6IYO - chains A and B; structure by X-ray diffraction, 2.20 A resolution.

[Chain A (and B)]
Molecule: Type I modular polyketide synthase
From: Streptomyces albus subsp. albus
Notes: chain B of this document is another copy of the same molecule, construct and numbering; everything in this record applies to it too
UniProtKB: H1ZZT3 (H1ZZT3_9ACTN); residues -19 to 422 here correspond to UniProt positions 3201-3642 (UniProt number = residue number + 3220)
Chain sequence (463 residues; numbered -40 to 422; the number before each row is that of its first residue; numbers below 1 keep their minus sign (Met-40 is residue -40)):
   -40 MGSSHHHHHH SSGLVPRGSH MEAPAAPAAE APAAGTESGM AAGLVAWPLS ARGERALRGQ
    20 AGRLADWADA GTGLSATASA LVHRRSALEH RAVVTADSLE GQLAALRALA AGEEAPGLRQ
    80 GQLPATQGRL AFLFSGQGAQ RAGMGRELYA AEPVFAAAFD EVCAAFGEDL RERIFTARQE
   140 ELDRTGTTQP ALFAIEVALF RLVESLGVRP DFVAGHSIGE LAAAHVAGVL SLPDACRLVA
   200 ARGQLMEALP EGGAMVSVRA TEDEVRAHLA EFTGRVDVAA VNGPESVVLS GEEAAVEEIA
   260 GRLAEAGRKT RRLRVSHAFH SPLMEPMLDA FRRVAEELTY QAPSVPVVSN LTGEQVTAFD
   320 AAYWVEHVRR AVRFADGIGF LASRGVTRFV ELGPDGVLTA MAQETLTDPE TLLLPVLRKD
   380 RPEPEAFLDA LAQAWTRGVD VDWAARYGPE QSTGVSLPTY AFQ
Disordered / not traced: -40 to 0, 422 (chain B: -40 to 0, 229-231, 419-422)
Construct notes: initiating methionine (-40); expression tag (-39 to -20)
What the authors report for this chain:
  - catalytic residues: Ser176, His279
  - specificity-determining residues: His276 to His279
  - mutagenesis - I177Q/M205L/H276Y/F278S/V327L, H276Y/F278S: increased catalytic activity on MMCoA
  - mutagenesis - H276Y/F278S: decreased catalytic activity on MCoA
  - mutagenesis - H276V/F278S: decreased catalytic activity
  - mutagenesis - I177Q/M205F/M214V/H276V/F278S/V327A: increased catalytic activity on EMCoA

[Chain A / chain B interface]
Contacting residue pairs (177; chain A residue first):
  Ala1(A) - Asp56(B)
  Gly2(A) - Asp56(B)
  Leu3(A) - Thr54(B)
  Leu3(A) - Ala55(B)
  Leu3(A) - Asp56(B)
  Leu3(A) - Glu384(B)
  Leu3(A) - Leu387(B)  hydrophobic
  Val4(A) - Val53(B)
  Val4(A) - Thr54(B)
  Val4(A) - Ala55(B)  hydrogen bond (backbone-backbone)
  Val4(A) - Gln61(B)  hydrogen bond (backbone-side chain)
  Val4(A) - Tyr406(B)
  Ala5(A) - Val52(B)  hydrophobic
  Ala5(A) - Val53(B)
  Ala5(A) - Thr54(B)
  Ala5(A) - Trp402(B)  hydrophobic
  Ala5(A) - Tyr406(B)  hydrogen bond (backbone-side chain)
  Trp6(A) - Ala51(B)
  Trp6(A) - Val52(B)
  Trp6(A) - Val53(B)  hydrogen bond (backbone-backbone)
  Trp6(A) - Gln61(B)
  Trp6(A) - Leu65(B)  hydrophobic
  Pro7(A) - Ala51(B)
  Pro7(A) - Trp394(B)  hydrophobic
  Leu8(A) - Arg50(B)
  Leu8(A) - Ala51(B)  hydrogen bond (backbone-backbone)
  Leu8(A) - Trp394(B)
  Ser9(A) - Glu48(B)
  Ser9(A) - His49(B)
  Ser9(A) - Arg50(B)
  Ala10(A) - Glu48(B)
  Ala10(A) - His49(B)  hydrogen bond (backbone-backbone)
  Arg11(A) - Ser9(B)  hydrogen bond (side chain-backbone)
  Arg11(A) - Gln19(B)
  Arg11(A) - Arg44(B)
  Arg11(A) - Leu47(B)
  Gly12(A) - Leu47(B)  hydrogen bond (backbone-backbone)
  Gly12(A) - His49(B)
  Glu13(A) - His49(B)
  Leu16(A) - Arg50(B)
  Leu16(A) - Ala51(B)  hydrophobic
  Arg17(A) - Leu68(B)
  Arg17(A) - Ala69(B)
  Ala20(A) - Leu65(B)
  Ala20(A) - Leu68(B)  hydrophobic
  Gly21(A) - Arg66(B)
  Gly21(A) - Ala69(B)
  Ala24(A) - Leu62(B)
  Ala24(A) - Leu65(B)  hydrophobic
  Ala24(A) - Arg66(B)
  Asp25(A) - Arg66(B)  salt bridge
  Trp26(A) - Ser415(B)  hydrogen bond (side chain-backbone)
  Trp26(A) - Leu416(B)  hydrophobic
  Trp26(A) - Pro417(B)
  Ala27(A) - Leu58(B)
  Ala27(A) - Leu62(B)  hydrophobic
  Asp28(A) - Leu62(B)
  Asp28(A) - Arg66(B)  salt bridge
  Leu33(A) - Asp56(B)
  Leu33(A) - Ser57(B)
  Leu33(A) - Leu58(B)  hydrophobic
  Ser34(A) - Gln410(B)  hydrogen bond
  Ala35(A) - Gln410(B)
  Ala35(A) - Ser411(B)
  Ala35(A) - Val414(B)
  Ala37(A) - Tyr406(B)  hydrophobic
  Ser38(A) - Tyr406(B)
  Ser38(A) - Gly407(B)  hydrogen bond (side chain-backbone)
  Ser38(A) - Gln410(B)
  Ser38(A) - Ser411(B)
  Ala39(A) - Ser411(B)
  Ala39(A) - Val414(B)  hydrophobic
  Ala39(A) - Leu416(B)
  Leu40(A) - Leu416(B)
  Val41(A) - Trp402(B)  hydrophobic
  His42(A) - Ala403(B)
  His42(A) - Tyr406(B)  hydrogen bond (side chain-backbone)
  His42(A) - Gly407(B)
  His42(A) - Pro408(B)
  Arg43(A) - Leu416(B)
  Arg44(A) - Arg11(B)  hydrogen bond (backbone-side chain)
  Arg44(A) - Trp394(B)
  Leu47(A) - Ala10(B)
  Leu47(A) - Arg11(B)
  Leu47(A) - Gly12(B)  hydrogen bond (backbone-backbone)
  Glu48(A) - Ser9(B)
  Glu48(A) - Ala10(B)
  Glu48(A) - Arg11(B)  salt bridge
  Glu48(A) - Arg44(B)  salt bridge
  His49(A) - Ser9(B)
  His49(A) - Ala10(B)  hydrogen bond (backbone-backbone)
  His49(A) - Gly12(B)
  His49(A) - Glu13(B)
  Arg50(A) - Leu8(B)
  Arg50(A) - Ser9(B)
  Arg50(A) - Leu16(B)
  Ala51(A) - Trp6(B)
  Ala51(A) - Pro7(B)
  Ala51(A) - Leu8(B)  hydrogen bond (backbone-backbone)
  Ala51(A) - Leu16(B)  hydrophobic
  Val52(A) - Ala5(B)  hydrophobic
  Val52(A) - Trp6(B)
  Val53(A) - Val4(B)
  Val53(A) - Ala5(B)
  Val53(A) - Trp6(B)  hydrogen bond (backbone-backbone)
  Thr54(A) - Leu3(B)
  Thr54(A) - Val4(B)
  Thr54(A) - Ala5(B)
  Ala55(A) - Leu3(B)
  Ala55(A) - Val4(B)  hydrogen bond (backbone-backbone)
  Asp56(A) - Ala1(B)
  Asp56(A) - Gly2(B)
  Asp56(A) - Leu3(B)
  Asp56(A) - Leu33(B)
  Ser57(A) - Leu33(B)
  Leu58(A) - Ala27(B)
  Leu58(A) - Gly30(B)
  Leu58(A) - Thr31(B)
  Leu58(A) - Leu33(B)  hydrophobic
  Gln61(A) - Val4(B)  hydrogen bond (side chain-backbone)
  Gln61(A) - Trp6(B)
  Leu62(A) - Ala27(B)  hydrophobic
  Leu65(A) - Trp6(B)  hydrophobic
  Leu65(A) - Leu8(B)  hydrophobic
  Leu65(A) - Ala20(B)
  Arg66(A) - Gly21(B)
  Arg66(A) - Ala24(B)
  Arg66(A) - Asp25(B)  salt bridge
  Arg66(A) - Asp28(B)  salt bridge
  Leu68(A) - Arg17(B)
  Leu68(A) - Ala20(B)  hydrophobic
  Ala69(A) - Arg17(B)  hydrogen bond (backbone-side chain)
  Ala69(A) - Gly21(B)
  Ala70(A) - Arg17(B)  hydrogen bond (backbone-side chain)
  Gly71(A) - Arg17(B)
  Gln79(A) - Glu13(B)
  Thr85(A) - Pro408(B)
  Gln300(A) - Gln300(B)
  Gln300(A) - Ala301(B)  hydrogen bond (side chain-backbone)
  Ala301(A) - Gln300(B)  hydrogen bond (backbone-side chain)
  Ser303(A) - Ser303(B)  hydrogen bond
  Glu384(A) - Leu3(B)
  Leu387(A) - Leu3(B)  hydrophobic
  Trp394(A) - Pro7(B)  hydrophobic
  Trp394(A) - Leu8(B)
  Trp402(A) - Pro7(B)
  Trp402(A) - Val41(B)  hydrophobic
  Ala403(A) - Val41(B)  hydrophobic
  Ala403(A) - His42(B)
  Tyr406(A) - Val4(B)
  Tyr406(A) - Ala5(B)  hydrogen bond (side chain-backbone)
  Tyr406(A) - Ala37(B)  hydrophobic
  Tyr406(A) - Ser38(B)  hydrogen bond (backbone-side chain)
  Tyr406(A) - His42(B)  hydrogen bond (backbone-side chain)
  Gly407(A) - Ser38(B)  hydrogen bond (backbone-side chain)
  Gly407(A) - His42(B)
  Pro408(A) - His42(B)
  Pro408(A) - Thr85(B)
  Gln410(A) - Ser34(B)  hydrogen bond
  Gln410(A) - Ala35(B)
  Gln410(A) - Ser38(B)
  Ser411(A) - Ala35(B)
  Ser411(A) - Ser38(B)
  Ser411(A) - Ala39(B)
  Val414(A) - Ala35(B)  hydrophobic
  Val414(A) - Ala39(B)  hydrophobic
  Ser415(A) - Trp26(B)  hydrogen bond (backbone-side chain)
  Leu416(A) - Leu23(B)  hydrophobic
  Leu416(A) - Trp26(B)  hydrophobic
  Leu416(A) - Ala39(B)
  Leu416(A) - Leu40(B)  hydrophobic
  Pro417(A) - Trp26(B)
  Tyr419(A) - Arg22(B)  hydrogen bond (backbone-side chain)
  Ala420(A) - Gln19(B)
  Phe421(A) - Gln19(B)  hydrogen bond (backbone-side chain)
  Phe421(A) - Arg44(B)
  Phe421(A) - Leu47(B)  hydrophobic
Other interface residues (no listed pair), chain A (82 interface residues in all): Arg22, Leu23, Gly30, Thr36, Ser45, Arg168, Arg405
Other interface residues (no listed pair), chain B (78 interface residues in all): Arg43, Gly71, Gln79, Asp170, Arg405

[Overview]
82 residues of chain A face 78 of chain B across their interface, with 32 hydrogen bonds and 6 salt bridges.
Polar pairs include Asp25(A)-Arg66(B), Asp28(A)-Arg66(B) and Glu48(A)-Arg11(B). The paper reports catalytic
residues Ser176(A) and His279(A); I177Q/M205L/H276Y/F278S/V327L and H276Y/F278S of chain A increase catalytic
activity on MMCoA; 4 substitutions were tested in all.
Both chains are Type I modular polyketide synthase (Streptomyces albus subsp. albus). Entry 6IYO (Crystal
Structure of the acyltransferase domain from the second module of the salinomycin polyketide synthase) was
determined by X-ray diffraction, deposited together with 6IYR and 6IYT.
